PDB entry 6RER | electron microscopy, 2.90 A resolution | chains Q and R of the 20 polymer chains in the assembly

Chain Q:
Name: epsilon: Polytomella F-ATP synthase epsilon subunit
Source organism: Polytomella sp. Pringsheim 198.80
Sequence (74 residues; row label = number of the first residue in the row):
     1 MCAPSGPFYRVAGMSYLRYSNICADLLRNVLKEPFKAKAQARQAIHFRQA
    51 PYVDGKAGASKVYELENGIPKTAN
Unresolved in the structure: 1-2

Chain R:
Name: Mitochondrial ATP synthase subunit delta
Source organism: Polytomella sp. Pringsheim 198.80
Reference sequence: D7P7X6 (D7P7X6_9CHLO); residue numbers follow UniProt; this construct covers 1-199
Sequence (199 residues; numbered 1 to 199; the number before each row is that of its first residue):
     1 MFGLKRAVTVGRRFISTSAARMEAAAPAGPKEFTEVWNKKAPSTLIVPEF
    51 PSNYTAVKAVGEGQVHGDAFPVNFYTPHSILSQAQKDTVVLPGVDGYFGV
   101 KASHVPTIAQLKPGVVELHSGAESEKFFVSGGFAFVHPNGVTDICVLEAA
   151 TLDQVDPAAVKSALAAASAAQPTDEFEQAANRAAIELYSALESAVEAKA
Unresolved in the structure: 1-22

How chain Q and chain R interact:
Pairs across the interface (49; chain Q residue first):
  Phe8(Q) - Ala179(R)
  Phe8(Q) - Arg182(R)
  Tyr9(Q) - Gln110(R)  hydrogen bond
  Ala12(Q) - Glu175(R)
  Ala12(Q) - Phe176(R)
  Ala12(Q) - Ala179(R)  hydrophobic
  Gly13(Q) - Phe176(R)
  Met14(Q) - Phe176(R)  hydrophobic
  Met14(Q) - Ala179(R)  hydrophobic
  Met14(Q) - Ala180(R)
  Tyr16(Q) - Gly132(R)
  Tyr16(Q) - Phe133(R)
  Arg18(Q) - Phe176(R)
  Tyr19(Q) - Ala183(R)  hydrophobic
  Ser20(Q) - Leu147(R)
  Asn21(Q) - Leu147(R)
  Cys23(Q) - Ser130(R)  hydrogen bond (backbone-side chain)
  Cys23(Q) - Ala183(R)  hydrophobic
  Cys23(Q) - Leu187(R)
  Ala24(Q) - Ser130(R)  hydrogen bond (backbone-side chain)
  Leu26(Q) - Ala184(R)  hydrophobic
  Leu26(Q) - Leu187(R)  hydrophobic
  Leu26(Q) - Tyr188(R)  hydrogen bond (backbone-side chain)
  Leu27(Q) - Phe128(R)  hydrophobic
  Leu27(Q) - Ser130(R)
  Leu27(Q) - Glu148(R)
  Leu27(Q) - Leu187(R)
  Leu27(Q) - Leu191(R)  hydrophobic
  Arg28(Q) - Glu148(R)  salt bridge
  Val30(Q) - Val155(R)
  Val30(Q) - Asp156(R)  hydrogen bond (backbone-backbone)
  Val30(Q) - Ala159(R)
  Val30(Q) - Val160(R)  hydrophobic
  Val30(Q) - Ala163(R)  hydrophobic
  Val30(Q) - Tyr188(R)  hydrophobic
  Val30(Q) - Leu191(R)  hydrophobic
  Leu31(Q) - Ala150(R)  hydrophobic
  Leu31(Q) - Gln154(R)
  Leu31(Q) - Asp156(R)
  Lys32(Q) - Asp153(R)
  Lys32(Q) - Gln154(R)  hydrogen bond (backbone-backbone)
  Lys32(Q) - Val155(R)
  Lys32(Q) - Asp156(R)
  Phe35(Q) - Gln154(R)
  Arg42(Q) - His78(R)
  Arg42(Q) - Glu148(R)  salt bridge
  Lys71(Q) - Phe176(R)
  Thr72(Q) - Phe176(R)
  Ala73(Q) - Phe176(R)  hydrophobic
Interface residues without a listed pair, chain Q (24 interface residues in all): Val11
Interface residues without a listed pair, chain R (30 interface residues in all): Val129, Pro157, Glu177, Glu186

Overview:
24 residues of chain Q face 30 of chain R across their interface, with 6 hydrogen bonds and 2 salt bridges.
Polar pairs include Arg28(Q)-Glu148(R), Arg42(Q)-Glu148(R) and Tyr9(Q)-Gln110(R).
Chain Q is epsilon: Polytomella F-ATP synthase epsilon subunit and chain R is Mitochondrial ATP synthase
subunit delta, both from Polytomella sp. Pringsheim 198.80; the structure, Cryo-EM structure of Polytomella
F-ATP synthase, Rotary substate 3B, focussed refinement of F1 head and rotor, was determined by electron
microscopy together with 6RD4, 6RD5, 6RD6, 6RD7, 6RD8, 6RD9 and 46 further entries from the same study.
